PDB entry 1JW6 | X-ray diffraction, 1.93 A resolution | chains A and B

# Chain A
Name: Concanavalin A
From: Canavalia ensiformis
Reference sequence: P02866 (CONA_CANEN); the construct has insertions or renumbered stretches relative to UniProt, so the offset changes along the chain: 1-118 = UniProt 164-281; 119-237 = UniProt 30-148
Chain sequence (237 residues; row label = number of the first residue in the row):
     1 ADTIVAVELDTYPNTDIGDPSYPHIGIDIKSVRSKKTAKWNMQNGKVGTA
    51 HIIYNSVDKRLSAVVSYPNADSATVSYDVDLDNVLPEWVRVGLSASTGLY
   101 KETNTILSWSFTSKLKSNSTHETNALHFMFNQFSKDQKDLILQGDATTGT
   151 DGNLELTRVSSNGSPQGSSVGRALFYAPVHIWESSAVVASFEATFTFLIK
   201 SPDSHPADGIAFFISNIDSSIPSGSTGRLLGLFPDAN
Ion coordination: Mn2+: E8, D10, D19, H24; Ca2+: D10, Y12, N14, D19

# Chain B
Name: Protein
Chain sequence (6 residues; numbered 4000 to 4005; the number before each row is that of its first residue):
  4000 MYWYPY

# How chain A and chain B interact
Pairs across the interface - 20 pairs, chain A then chain B:
  T11(A) - Y4005(B)  hydrogen bond (backbone-side chain)
  Y12(A) - Y4005(B)
  P13(A) - P4004(B)
  P13(A) - Y4005(B)
  T15(A) - Y4001(B)
  T15(A) - W4002(B)
  G18(A) - M4000(B)
  D19(A) - M4000(B)
  P20(A) - Y4001(B)  hydrophobic
  S21(A) - Y4001(B)
  S21(A) - W4002(B)  hydrogen bond (side chain-backbone)
  S21(A) - Y4003(B)  hydrogen bond (side chain-backbone)
  S21(A) - P4004(B)
  S21(A) - Y4005(B)
  Y22(A) - Y4001(B)  hydrogen bond
  Y22(A) - Y4003(B)
  Y22(A) - P4004(B)  hydrogen bond (backbone-backbone)
  P23(A) - Y4005(B)  hydrophobic
  H205(A) - Y4005(B)
  P206(A) - Y4005(B)  hydrogen bond (backbone-side chain)
Other interface residues (no listed pair), chain A (15 interface residues in all): D16, M42, S204

# In short
15 residues of chain A and 6 residues of chain B are in contact, with 6 hydrogen bonds. Among the polar pairs
are T11(A)-Y4005(B), S21(A)-W4002(B) and S21(A)-Y4003(B). E8(A), D10(A), D19(A) and H24(A) form the Mn2+ site.
D10(A), Y12(A), N14(A) and D19(A) coordinate Ca2+.
Chain A is Concanavalin A (Canavalia ensiformis) and chain B is Protein; the structure, Crystal Structure of
the Complex of Concanavalin A and Hexapeptide, was determined by X-ray diffraction.
